9KGQ - chains B and A of the 4 polymer chains in the assembly; structure by X-ray diffraction, 1.50 A resolution.

# Chain B (and A)
Molecule: 3C-like proteinase nsp5
Source organism: Severe acute respiratory syndrome coronavirus 2
Notes: EC 3.4.22.69; chain A of this document is another copy of the same molecule, construct and numbering; everything in this record applies to it too
Reference sequence: P0DTD1 (R1AB_SARS2); residues 1-306 here correspond to UniProt positions 3264-3569 (UniProt number = residue number + 3263)
Amino-acid sequence (311 residues; row label = number of the first residue in the row; numbers below 1 keep their minus sign (Gly-4 is residue -4)):
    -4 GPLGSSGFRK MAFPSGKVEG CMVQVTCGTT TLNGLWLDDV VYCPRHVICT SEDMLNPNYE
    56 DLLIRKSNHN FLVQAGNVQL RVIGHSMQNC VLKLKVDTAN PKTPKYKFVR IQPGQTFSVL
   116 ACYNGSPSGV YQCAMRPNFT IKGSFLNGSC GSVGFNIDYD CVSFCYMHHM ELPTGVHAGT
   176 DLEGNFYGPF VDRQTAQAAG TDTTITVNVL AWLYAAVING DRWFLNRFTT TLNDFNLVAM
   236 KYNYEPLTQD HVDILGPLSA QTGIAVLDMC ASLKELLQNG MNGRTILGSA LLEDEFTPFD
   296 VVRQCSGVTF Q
Disordered / not traced: -4 to 0, 303-306 (chain A: -4 to 2, 299-306)
Sequence notes: expression tag (-4 to 0)
Swiss-Prot annotation at these positions:
  - active site: His41 (For 3CL-PRO activity), Cys145 (Nucleophile)
  - site: Gln306 (Cleavage)
  - cross-link (Glycyl lysine isopeptide (Lys-Gly)): Lys5 (interchain with G-Cter in ubiquitin), Lys90 (interchain with G-Cter in ubiquitin)

# Chain B / chain A interface
Contacting residue pairs (49):
  Arg4(B) - Lys5(A)
  Arg4(B) - Tyr126(A)
  Arg4(B) - Gln127(A)  hydrogen bond (side chain-backbone)
  Arg4(B) - Cys128(A)
  Arg4(B) - Lys137(A)  hydrogen bond (side chain-backbone)
  Arg4(B) - Ser139(A)
  Lys5(B) - Arg4(A)
  Lys5(B) - Tyr126(A)
  Met6(B) - Gly124(A)
  Met6(B) - Val125(A)
  Met6(B) - Tyr126(A)  hydrophobic
  Met6(B) - Ser139(A)
  Ala7(B) - Gly124(A)
  Ala7(B) - Val125(A)  hydrogen bond (backbone-backbone)
  Phe8(B) - Val125(A)
  Pro9(B) - Ser10(A)
  Pro9(B) - Glu14(A)
  Pro9(B) - Pro122(A)  hydrophobic
  Pro9(B) - Ser123(A)
  Ser10(B) - Pro9(A)
  Ser10(B) - Ser10(A)  hydrogen bond (side chain-backbone)
  Ser10(B) - Glu14(A)  hydrogen bond (backbone-side chain)
  Gly11(B) - Gly11(A)
  Gly11(B) - Glu14(A)  hydrogen bond (backbone-side chain)
  Glu14(B) - Pro9(A)
  Glu14(B) - Ser10(A)  hydrogen bond (side chain-backbone)
  Glu14(B) - Gly11(A)  hydrogen bond (side chain-backbone)
  Pro122(B) - Pro9(A)  hydrophobic
  Ser123(B) - Pro9(A)
  Gly124(B) - Met6(A)
  Gly124(B) - Ala7(A)
  Gly124(B) - Pro9(A)
  Val125(B) - Met6(A)
  Val125(B) - Ala7(A)  hydrogen bond (backbone-backbone)
  Val125(B) - Phe8(A)
  Val125(B) - Val125(A)  hydrophobic
  Tyr126(B) - Arg4(A)
  Tyr126(B) - Lys5(A)
  Tyr126(B) - Met6(A)  hydrophobic
  Gln127(B) - Arg4(A)  hydrogen bond (backbone-side chain)
  Cys128(B) - Arg4(A)
  Lys137(B) - Arg4(A)  hydrogen bond (backbone-side chain)
  Ser139(B) - Met6(A)
  Leu286(B) - Gly283(A)
  Arg298(B) - Ser123(A)  hydrogen bond (side chain-backbone)
  Arg298(B) - Gly124(A)
  Gln299(B) - Ser139(A)
  Gln299(B) - Leu141(A)
  Ser301(B) - Leu141(A)
Other interface residues (no listed pair), chain B (27 interface residues in all): Lys12, Leu115, Gly138, Leu141, Gly302
Other interface residues (no listed pair), chain A (25 interface residues in all): Phe3, Leu115, Gly138, Ala285, Arg298

# Overview
Chain B and chain A form an interface of 27 and 25 residues respectively; the contacts include 12 hydrogen
bonds. Among the polar pairs are Arg4(B)-Gln127(A), Arg4(B)-Lys137(A) and Ser10(B)-Ser10(A). UniProt lists
active-site residues His41(B) and Cys145(B) on chain B.
Both chains are 3C-like proteinase nsp5 (Severe acute respiratory syndrome coronavirus 2). Entry 9KGQ
(Discovery of an orally bioavailable reversible covalent SARS-CoV-2 Mpro inhibitor with pan-coronavirus
activity) was determined by X-ray diffraction, deposited together with 9KGJ, 9KGN, 9KGR and 9KGS.
